PDB entry 5FJA | electron microscopy, 4.65 A resolution (low resolution: residue-level contacts below are approximate; hydrogen-bond / salt-bridge calls are withheld) | chains A and F of the 17 polymer chains in the assembly

# Chain A
Name: DNA-directed RNA polymerase III subunit RPC1
From: Saccharomyces cerevisiae
Notes: EC 2.7.7.6
UniProtKB: P04051 (RPC1_YEAST); residue numbers follow UniProt; this construct covers 1-1460
Sequence (1460 residues; row label = number of the first residue in the row):
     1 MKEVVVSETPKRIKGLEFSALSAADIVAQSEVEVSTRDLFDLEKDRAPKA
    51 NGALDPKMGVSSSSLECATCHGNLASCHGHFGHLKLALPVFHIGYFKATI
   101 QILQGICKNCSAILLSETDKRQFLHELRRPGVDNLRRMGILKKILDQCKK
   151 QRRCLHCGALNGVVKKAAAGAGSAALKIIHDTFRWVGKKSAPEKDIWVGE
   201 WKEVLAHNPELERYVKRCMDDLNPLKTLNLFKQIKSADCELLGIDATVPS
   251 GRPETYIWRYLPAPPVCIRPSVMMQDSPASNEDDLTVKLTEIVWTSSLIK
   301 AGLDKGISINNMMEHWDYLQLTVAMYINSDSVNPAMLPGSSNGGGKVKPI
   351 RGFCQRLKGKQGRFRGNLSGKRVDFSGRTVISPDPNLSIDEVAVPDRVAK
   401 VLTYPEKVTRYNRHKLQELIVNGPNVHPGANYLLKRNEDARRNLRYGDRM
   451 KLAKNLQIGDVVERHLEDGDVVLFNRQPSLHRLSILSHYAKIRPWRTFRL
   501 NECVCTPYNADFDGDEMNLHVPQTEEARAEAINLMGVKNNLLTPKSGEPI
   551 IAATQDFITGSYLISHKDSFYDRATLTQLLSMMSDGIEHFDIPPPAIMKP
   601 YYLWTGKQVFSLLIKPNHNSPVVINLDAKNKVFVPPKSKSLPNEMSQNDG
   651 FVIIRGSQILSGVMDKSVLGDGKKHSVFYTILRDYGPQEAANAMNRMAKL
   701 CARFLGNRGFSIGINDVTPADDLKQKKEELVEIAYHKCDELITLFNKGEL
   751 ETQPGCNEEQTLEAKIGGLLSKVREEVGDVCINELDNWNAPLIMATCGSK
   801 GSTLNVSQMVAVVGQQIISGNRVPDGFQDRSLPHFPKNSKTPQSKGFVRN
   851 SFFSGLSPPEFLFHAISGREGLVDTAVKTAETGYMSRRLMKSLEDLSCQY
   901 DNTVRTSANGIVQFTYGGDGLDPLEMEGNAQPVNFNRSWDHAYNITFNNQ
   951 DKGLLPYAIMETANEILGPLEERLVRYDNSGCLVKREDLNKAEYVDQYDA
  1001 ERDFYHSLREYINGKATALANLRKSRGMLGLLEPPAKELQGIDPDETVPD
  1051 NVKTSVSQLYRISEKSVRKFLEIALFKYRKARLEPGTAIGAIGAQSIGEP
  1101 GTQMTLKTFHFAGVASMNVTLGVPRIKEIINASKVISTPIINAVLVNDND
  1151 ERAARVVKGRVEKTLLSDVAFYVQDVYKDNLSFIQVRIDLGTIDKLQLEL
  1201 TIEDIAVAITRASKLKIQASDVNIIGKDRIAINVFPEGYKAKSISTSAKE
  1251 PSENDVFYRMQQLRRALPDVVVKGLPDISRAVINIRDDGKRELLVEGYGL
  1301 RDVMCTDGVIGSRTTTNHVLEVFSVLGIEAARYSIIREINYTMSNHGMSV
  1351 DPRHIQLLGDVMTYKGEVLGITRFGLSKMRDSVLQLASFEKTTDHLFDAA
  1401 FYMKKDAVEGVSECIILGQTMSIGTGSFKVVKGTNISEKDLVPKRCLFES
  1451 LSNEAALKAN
Disordered / not traced: 1, 169-174, 329-347, 1101-1116, 1237-1251
Ion coordination: Zn2+ site 1: C67, C70, C77, H80; Zn2+ site 2: C107, N109, C110, C154, C157
Swiss-Prot annotation at these positions:
  - region: P858 to E870 (Bridging helix)
  - binding site (Zn(2+)): C67, C70, C77, H80, C107, C110, C154
  - binding site (Mg(2+)): D511, D513, D515

# Chain F
Name: DNA-directed RNA polymerases I, II, and III subunit rpabc 2
From: Saccharomyces cerevisiae
UniProtKB: P20435 (RPAB2_YEAST); residues 1-155 here = UniProt positions 1-155
Sequence (155 residues; row label = number of the first residue in the row):
     1 MSDYEEAFNDGNENFEDFDVEHFSDEETYEEKPQFKDGETTDANGKTIVT
    51 GGNGPEDFQQHEQIRRKTLKEKAIPKDQRATTPYMTKYERARILGTRALQ
   101 ISMNAPVFVDLEGETDPLRIAMKELAEKKIPLVIRRYLPDGSFEDWSVEE
   151 LIVDL
Disordered / not traced: 1-70, 154-155
Swiss-Prot annotation at these positions:
  - region: L111 to L132 (Leucine-zipper)
  - modified residue: S24 (Phosphoserine)

# Interface between chain A and chain F
Residue-residue contacts (47):
  K407(A) - S102(F)
  T409(A) - I101(F)
  T409(A) - S102(F)
  T409(A) - N104(F)
  R410(A) - N104(F)
  Y411(A) - V107(F)
  Y411(A) - L111(F)
  N412(A) - T115(F)
  K415(A) - T115(F)
  E525(A) - P117(F)
  E526(A) - R92(F)
  E526(A) - G95(F)
  E526(A) - T96(F)
  E526(A) - L99(F)
  R528(A) - L118(F)
  A529(A) - G95(F)
  E530(A) - A91(F)
  N533(A) - L94(F)
  N533(A) - M122(F)
  L534(A) - Y88(F)
  L534(A) - A91(F)
  Y900(A) - T81(F)
  Y900(A) - R136(F)
  Y900(A) - Y137(F)
  D901(A) - L138(F)
  D901(A) - P139(F)
  R905(A) - P139(F)
  R1079(A) - T82(F)
  R1079(A) - Y84(F)
  E1084(A) - T86(F)
  E1084(A) - K87(F)
  P1085(A) - T86(F)
  G1086(A) - Y88(F)
  T1425(A) - Y88(F)
  T1425(A) - R92(F)
  G1426(A) - R92(F)
  F1428(A) - E89(F)
  F1428(A) - R92(F)
  F1428(A) - R135(F)
  K1429(A) - R135(F)
  K1429(A) - Y137(F)
  V1430(A) - L132(F)
  V1431(A) - L132(F)
  V1431(A) - V133(F)
  V1431(A) - R135(F)
  K1432(A) - P131(F)
  G1433(A) - V133(F)
Also at the interface, not in a pair above, chain A (35 interface residues in all): I458, T524, Q899, N909, T1087, A1088, G1424
Also at the interface, not in a pair above, chain F (34 interface residues in all): P83, R90, D116, I134

# Overview
35 residues of chain A face 34 of chain F across their interface. C67(A), C70(A), C77(A) and H80(A) form the
Zn2+ site 1. C107(A), N109(A), C110(A), C154(A) and C157(A) coordinate Zn2+ site 2. UniProt lists 7
Zn2+-binding residues and 3 Mg2+-binding residues on chain A.
Chain A is DNA-directed RNA polymerase III subunit RPC1 and chain F is DNA-directed RNA polymerases I, II, and
III subunit rpabc 2, both from Saccharomyces cerevisiae; the structure, Cryo-EM structure of yeast RNA
polymerase III at 4.7 A, was determined by electron microscopy together with 5FJ8 and 5FJ9 from the same
study.
